Entry 2HIO (X-ray diffraction, 3.10 A resolution); this record covers chains B and D of the 4 polymer chains in the assembly.

== Chain B ==
Protein: Protein (histone H2B)
Source organism: Gallus gallus
UniProt: P02279 (H2B_CHICK); residue numbers follow UniProt; this construct covers 1-125
Amino-acid sequence (125 residues; each row starts with the number of its first residue):
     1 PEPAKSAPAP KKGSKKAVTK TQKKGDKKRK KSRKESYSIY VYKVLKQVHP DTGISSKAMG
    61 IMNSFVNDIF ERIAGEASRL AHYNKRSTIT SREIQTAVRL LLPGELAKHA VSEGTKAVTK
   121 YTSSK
Disordered / not traced: 1-35

== Chain D ==
Protein: Protein (histone H4)
Source organism: Gallus gallus
UniProt: P62801 (H4_CHICK); residues 0-102 here correspond to UniProt positions 1-103 (UniProt number = residue number + 1)
Amino-acid sequence (103 residues; numbered 0 to 102; the number before each row is that of its first residue; numbering starts at 0):
     0 MSGRGKGGKG LGKGGAKRHR KVLRDNIQGI TKPAIRRLAR RGGVKRISGL IYEETRGVLK
    60 VFLENVIRDA VTYTEHAKRK TVTAMDVVYA LKRQERTLYG FGG
Disordered / not traced: 0-24
Swiss-Prot annotation at these positions:
  - DNA-binding region: K16 to K20
  - modified residue: S1 (N-acetylserine), R3 (Asymmetric dimethylarginine), K5 (N6-(2-hydroxyisobutyryl)lysine), K8 (N6-(2-hydroxyisobutyryl)lysine), K12 (N6-(2-hydroxyisobutyryl)lysine), K16 (N6-(2-hydroxyisobutyryl)lysine), K20 (N6,N6,N6-trimethyllysine), K31 (N6-(2-hydroxyisobutyryl)lysine), K44 (N6-(2-hydroxyisobutyryl)lysine), S47 (Phosphoserine), Y51 (Phosphotyrosine), K59 (N6-(2-hydroxyisobutyryl)lysine), K77 (N6-(2-hydroxyisobutyryl)lysine), K79 (N6-(2-hydroxyisobutyryl)lysine), Y88 (Phosphotyrosine), K91 (N6-(2-hydroxyisobutyryl)lysine)
  - cross-link (Glycyl lysine isopeptide (Lys-Gly)): K31 (interchain with G-Cter in UFM1), K91 (interchain with G-Cter in ubiquitin)

== Interface between chain B and chain D ==
Contacting residue pairs - 17 pairs, chain B then chain D:
  E76(B) with Y72(D), hydrogen bond; R92(D), salt bridge
  L80(B) with Y72(D), hydrophobic
  Y83(B) with Y72(D), hydrophobic; Y88(D)
  N84(B) with H75(D); A76(D)
  R92(B) with E74(D), hydrogen bond (side chain-backbone); H75(D), hydrogen bond
  E93(B) with H75(D), salt bridge
  T96(B) with T71(D); H75(D)
  L100(B) with D68(D); T71(D); Y72(D); R92(D)
  L101(B) with R92(D)

== In short ==
The interface between chain B and chain D involves 9 residues on one side and 8 on the other, with 3 hydrogen
bonds and 2 salt bridges. Polar contacts include E76(B)-R92(D), E93(B)-H75(D) and E76(B)-Y72(D). From UniProt:
a DNA-binding region on chain D.
Chain B is Protein (histone H2B) and chain D is Protein (histone H4), both from Gallus gallus; the structure,
Histone octamer (CHICKEN), chromosomal protein, was determined by X-ray diffraction together with 1HIO from
the same study.
